7OBQ - chains v and y of the 8 polymer chains in the assembly; structure by electron microscopy, 3.90 A resolution.

Chain v:
Protein: Signal recognition particle receptor subunit beta
Organism: Oryctolagus cuniculus
UniProt: G1STG2 (G1STG2_RABIT); numbering as in UniProt (aligned over 1-271)
Chain sequence (271 residues; numbered 1 to 271; the number before each row is that of its first residue):
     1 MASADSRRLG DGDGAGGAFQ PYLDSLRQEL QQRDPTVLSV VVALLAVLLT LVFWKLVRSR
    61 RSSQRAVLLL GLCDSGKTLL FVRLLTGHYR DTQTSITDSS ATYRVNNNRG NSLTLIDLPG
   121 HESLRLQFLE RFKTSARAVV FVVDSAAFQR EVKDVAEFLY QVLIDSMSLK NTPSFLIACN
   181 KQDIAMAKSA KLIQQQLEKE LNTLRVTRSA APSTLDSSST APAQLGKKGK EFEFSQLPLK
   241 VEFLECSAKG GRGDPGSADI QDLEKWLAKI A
Not modelled in the structure: 1-64, 215-220
Metal / ion sites: Mg2+: Thr78, Ser95 (together with GTP)
Ligand contacts: GTP (guanosine-5'-triphosphate): Leu72, Cys73, Asp74, Ser75, Gly76, Lys77, Thr78, Leu79, Thr92, Gln93, Thr94, Ser95, Gly120, Asn180, Lys181, Asp183, Ser247, Ala248, Lys249

Chain y:
Protein: SRP receptor subunit alpha
Organism: Oryctolagus cuniculus
UniProt: A0A5F9CI80 (A0A5F9CI80_RABIT); residues 1-637 here = UniProt positions 1-637
Chain sequence (637 residues; row label = number of the first residue in the row):
     1 MLDFFTIFSK GGLVLWCFQG VSDSCTGPVN ALIRSVLLQE RGGNNSFTHE ALTLKYKLDN
    61 QFELVFVVGF QKILTLTYVD KLIDDVHRLF RDKYRTEIQQ QSALSLLNGT FDFQNDFLRL
   121 LREAEESSKI RAPTTMKKFE DSEKAKKPVR SMIETRGEKP KEKAKNSKKK GAKKEGSDGP
   181 LATSKAVPAE KSGLPVGPEN GVELSKEELI RRKREEFIQK HGRGLEKSSK SKSEAPKEKG
   241 KKAPRVWELG GCANKEVLDY STPTTNGAPE AALSEDINLI RGTGPGGQLQ DLDCSSSDDE
   301 GAAQNSTKPS STKGTLGGMF GMLKGLVGSK SLSREDMESV LDKMRDHLIA KNVAADIAVQ
   361 LCESVANKLE GKVMGTFSTV TSTVKQALQE SLVQILQPQR RVDMLRDIMD AQRRQRPYVV
   421 TFCGVNGVGK STNLAKISFW LLENGFSVLI AACDTFRAGA VEQLRTHTRR LSALHPPEKH
   481 GGRTMVQLFE KGYGKDAAGI AMEAIAFARN QGFDVVLVDT AGRMQDNAPL MTALAKLITV
   541 NTPDLVLFVG EALVGNEAVD QLVKFNRALA DHSMAQTPRL IDGIVLTKFD TIDDKVGAAI
   601 SMTYITSKPI VFVGTGQTYC DLRSLNAKAV VAALMKA
Not modelled in the structure: 1, 148-329
Metal / ion sites: Mg2+: Ser431 (together with GMP-PNP)
Ligand contacts:
  - GMP-PNP (GNP; phosphoaminophosphonic acid-guanylate ester), molecule 1: Asn426, Gly427, Arg457, Met524
  - GMP-PNP (GNP), molecule 2: Asn426, Gly427, Val428, Gly429, Lys430, Ser431, Thr432, Asn433, Lys436, Asp454, Arg457, Gln463, Thr520, Ala521, Gly522, Thr587, Lys588, Asp590, Thr591, Gly614, Thr615, Gly616, Gln617

Interface between chain v and chain y:
Contacting residue pairs - 49 pairs, chain v then chain y:
  Cys73(v) - Arg34(y)  hydrogen bond
  Val82(v) - Leu107(y)  hydrophobic
  Arg90(v) - Leu13(y)
  Arg90(v) - Val14(y)
  Arg90(v) - Leu107(y)
  Asp91(v) - Leu13(y)
  Asp91(v) - Val14(y)  hydrogen bond (backbone-backbone)
  Thr92(v) - Gly12(y)
  Thr92(v) - Val14(y)
  Gln93(v) - Gly12(y)  hydrogen bond (backbone-backbone)
  Gln93(v) - Val14(y)
  Gln93(v) - Cys25(y)  hydrogen bond
  Gln93(v) - Asn30(y)
  Thr94(v) - Gly12(y)
  Thr94(v) - Asn30(y)
  Thr94(v) - Ile33(y)
  Thr94(v) - Arg34(y)
  Ser95(v) - Gly11(y)
  Ile96(v) - Lys10(y)  hydrogen bond (backbone-backbone)
  Ile96(v) - Ile33(y)  hydrophobic
  Thr97(v) - Lys10(y)  hydrogen bond (backbone-backbone)
  Ser99(v) - Gly11(y)
  His121(v) - Leu37(y)
  His121(v) - Leu38(y)
  Glu122(v) - Gln397(y)  hydrogen bond (backbone-side chain)
  Glu122(v) - Gln399(y)
  Glu122(v) - Arg400(y)
  Ser123(v) - Leu38(y)
  Ser123(v) - Gln397(y)
  Leu124(v) - Gln394(y)
  Leu124(v) - Gln397(y)
  Gln127(v) - Val393(y)
  Gln127(v) - Gln397(y)  hydrogen bond
  Lys153(v) - Arg400(y)  hydrogen bond (backbone-side chain)
  Asp154(v) - Arg400(y)  salt bridge
  Glu157(v) - Arg400(y)
  Glu200(v) - Arg406(y)  salt bridge
  Thr207(v) - Leu405(y)
  Thr207(v) - Met409(y)
  Arg208(v) - Arg401(y)
  Ser209(v) - Trp440(y)
  Ala210(v) - Ser624(y)
  Ala211(v) - Arg623(y)
  Ala211(v) - Ser624(y)  hydrogen bond (backbone-backbone)
  Pro212(v) - Ser624(y)
  Pro212(v) - Asn626(y)
  Ser213(v) - Arg623(y)
  Ser213(v) - Ser624(y)  hydrogen bond (side chain-backbone)
  Ser213(v) - Asn626(y)
Interface residues without a listed pair, chain v (31 interface residues in all): Thr78, Ser100, Thr203, Thr214
Interface residues without a listed pair, chain y (37 interface residues in all): Phe8, Val29, Ser102, Ala103, Leu106, Gly109, Glu390, Pro398, Asp410, Asn444, Leu622, Leu625

Summary:
The interface between chain v and chain y involves 31 residues on one side and 37 on the other, with 11
hydrogen bonds and 2 salt bridges. Among the polar pairs are Asp154(v)-Arg400(y), Glu200(v)-Arg406(y) and
Cys73(v)-Arg34(y). Bound to chain v: GTP. Chain y binds GMP-PNP.
Chain v is Signal recognition particle receptor subunit beta and chain y is SRP receptor subunit alpha, both
from Oryctolagus cuniculus; the structure, SRP-SR at the distal site conformation, was determined by electron
microscopy.
